Entry 1S5G (X-ray diffraction, 3.10 A resolution); this record covers chains Y and Z of the 3 polymer chains in the assembly.

== Chain Y ==
Protein: Myosin regulatory light chain, striated adductor muscle
Organism: Argopecten irradians
Reference sequence: P13543 (MLR_AEQIR); residues 1-156 here = UniProt positions 1-156
Sequence (156 residues; each row starts with the number of its first residue):
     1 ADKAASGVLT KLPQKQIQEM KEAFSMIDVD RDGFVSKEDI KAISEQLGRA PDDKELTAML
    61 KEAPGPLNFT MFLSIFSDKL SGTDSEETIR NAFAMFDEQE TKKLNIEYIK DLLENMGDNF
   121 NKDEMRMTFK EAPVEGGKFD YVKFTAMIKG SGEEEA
Not modelled in the structure: 1-12, 155-156
Metal / ion sites: Mg2+: D30, D32, D39

== Chain Z ==
Protein: Myosin essential light chain, striated adductor muscle
Organism: Argopecten irradians
Reference sequence: P07291 (MLE_AEQIR); numbering as in UniProt (aligned over 1-156)
Sequence (156 residues; numbered 1 to 156; the number before each row is that of its first residue):
     1 PKLSQDEIDD LKDVFELFDF WDGRDGAVDA FKLGDVCRCL GINPRNEDVF AVGGTHKMGE
    61 KSLPFEEFLP AYEGLMDCEQ GTFADYMEAF KTFDREGQGF ISGAELRHVL TALGERLSDE
   121 DVDEIIKLTD LQEDLEGNVK YEDFVKKVMA GPYPDK
Not modelled in the structure: 156
Metal / ion sites: Ca2+: D19, D22, G23, D25, A27

== How chain Y and chain Z interact ==
Contacting residue pairs (11; chain Y residue first):
  F96(Y) with W21(Z), hydrophobic
  L112(Y) with W21(Z), hydrophobic
  N115(Y) with D22(Z); G23(Z)
  M116(Y) with F20(Z); W21(Z); G23(Z)
  G117(Y) with F20(Z), hydrogen bond (backbone-backbone); G23(Z); R24(Z), hydrogen bond (backbone-backbone)
  N119(Y) with G23(Z)
Other interface residues (no listed pair), chain Y (7 interface residues in all): D118

== Summary ==
Chain Y and chain Z form an interface of 7 and 5 residues respectively; the contacts include 2 hydrogen bonds.
Main-chain hydrogen bonds include G117(Y)-F20(Z) and G117(Y)-R24(Z). D30(Y), D32(Y) and D39(Y) form the Mg2+
site. D19(Z), D22(Z), G23(Z), D25(Z) and A27(Z) coordinate Ca2+.
Here chain Y is Myosin regulatory light chain, striated adductor muscle and chain Z is Myosin essential light
chain, striated adductor muscle, both from Argopecten irradians. Entry 1S5G (Structure of Scallop myosin S1
reveals a novel nucleotide conformation) was determined by X-ray diffraction, deposited together with 1SR6.
